7D8Z - chains B and A; structure by electron microscopy, 3.40 A resolution.

Chain B (and A):
Protein: potassium-chloride cotransporter 2
Source organism: Homo sapiens
Notes: chain A of this document is another copy of the same molecule, construct and numbering; everything in this record applies to it too
UniProtKB: Q9H2X9 (S12A5_HUMAN); numbering as in UniProt (aligned over 1-1139)
Chain sequence (1156 residues; numbered -8 to 1147; the number before each row is that of its first residue; numbers below 1 keep their minus sign (Met-8 is residue -8)):
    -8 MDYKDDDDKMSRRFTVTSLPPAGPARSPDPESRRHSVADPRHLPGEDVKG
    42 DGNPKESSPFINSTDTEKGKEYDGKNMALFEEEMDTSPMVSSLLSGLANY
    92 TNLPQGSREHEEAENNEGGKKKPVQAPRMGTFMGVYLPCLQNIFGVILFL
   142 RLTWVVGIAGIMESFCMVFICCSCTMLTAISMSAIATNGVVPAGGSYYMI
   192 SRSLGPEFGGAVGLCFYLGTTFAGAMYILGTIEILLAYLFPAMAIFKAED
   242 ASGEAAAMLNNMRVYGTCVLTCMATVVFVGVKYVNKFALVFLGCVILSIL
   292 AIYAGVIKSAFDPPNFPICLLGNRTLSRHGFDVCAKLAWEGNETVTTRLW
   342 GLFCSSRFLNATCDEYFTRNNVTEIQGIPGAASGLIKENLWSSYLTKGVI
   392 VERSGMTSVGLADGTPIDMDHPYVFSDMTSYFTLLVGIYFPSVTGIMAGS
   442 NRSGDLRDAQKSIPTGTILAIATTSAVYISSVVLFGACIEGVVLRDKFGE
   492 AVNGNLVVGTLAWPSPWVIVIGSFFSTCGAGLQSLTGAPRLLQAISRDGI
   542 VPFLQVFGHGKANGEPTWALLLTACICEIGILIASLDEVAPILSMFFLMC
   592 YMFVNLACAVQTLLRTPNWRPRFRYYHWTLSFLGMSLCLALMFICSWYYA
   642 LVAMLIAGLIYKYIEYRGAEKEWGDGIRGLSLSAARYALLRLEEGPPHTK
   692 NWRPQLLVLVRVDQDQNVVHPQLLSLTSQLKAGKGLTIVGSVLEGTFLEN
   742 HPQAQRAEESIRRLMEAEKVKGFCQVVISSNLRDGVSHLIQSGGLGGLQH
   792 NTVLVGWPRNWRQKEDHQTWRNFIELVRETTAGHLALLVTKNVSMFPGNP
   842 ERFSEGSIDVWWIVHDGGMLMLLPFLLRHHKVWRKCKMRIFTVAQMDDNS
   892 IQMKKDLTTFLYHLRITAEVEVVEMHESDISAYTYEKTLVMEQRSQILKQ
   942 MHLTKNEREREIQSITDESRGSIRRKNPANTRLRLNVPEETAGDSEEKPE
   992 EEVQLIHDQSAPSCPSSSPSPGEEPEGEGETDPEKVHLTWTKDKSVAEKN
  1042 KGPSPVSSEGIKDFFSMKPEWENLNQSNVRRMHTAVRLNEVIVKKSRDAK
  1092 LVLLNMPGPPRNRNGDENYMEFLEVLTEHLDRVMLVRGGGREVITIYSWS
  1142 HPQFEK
Unresolved in the structure: -8 to 80, 108-117, 917-1066, 1136-1147
Cystine bridges: Cys165-Cys629, Cys206-Cys591, Cys310-Cys325, Cys345-Cys354
Glycans and other covalent adducts: N-acetylglucosamine (NAG) linked to Asn314, Asn351, Asn362
Sequence notes: initiating methionine (-8); expression tag (-7 to 0, 1140-1147)
Swiss-Prot annotation at these positions:
  - region: Gly667 to Leu681 (Scissor helix)
  - binding site (K(+)): Lys113, Met410, Asp446
  - binding site (chloride): Ala184, Tyr414, Val415, Glu569
  - modified residue: Thr57 (Phosphothreonine), Thr929 (Phosphothreonine), Thr1030 (Phosphothreonine), Ser1045 (Phosphoserine), Ser1048 (Phosphoserine), Ser1049 (Phosphoserine)
  - glycosylation (N-linked (GlcNAc...) asparagine): Asn314, Asn333, Asn351, Asn362
  - natural variant: Leu311 (L311H: In DEE34), Leu426 (L426P: In DEE34), Gly551 (G551D: In DEE34), Gly847 (G847D: In a colorectal cancer sample), Arg975 (R975H: In EIG14), Arg1072 (R1072C: In EIG14)
  - mutagenesis: Tyr91 (Y91A: 2-fold increase in K(+) influx), Thr92 (T92E: 2-fold increase in K(+) influx), Asn93 (N93A: 2-fold increase in K(+) influx), Leu94 (L94A: 3-fold increase in K(+) influx), Gln96 (Q96A: 3-fold increase in K(+) influx), His101 (H101A: 2-fold increase in K(+) influx), Glu102 (E102A: 3-fold increase in K(+) influx; when associated with A-105), Glu105 (E105A: 3-fold increase in K(+) influx; when associated with A-102), Thr929 (T929A: Decreased phosphorylation by WNK kinases, leading to increased potassium-chloride cotransport activity; when associated with A-1030), Thr1030 (T1030A: Decreased phosphorylation by WNK kinases, leading to increased potassium-chloride cotransport activity; when associated with A-929)

How chain B and chain A interact:
Residue-residue contacts - 101 pairs, chain B then chain A:
  Glu105(B) with Arg843(A), hydrogen bond (backbone-side chain); Lys876(A), salt bridge
  Asn106(B) with Lys876(A), hydrogen bond
  Asn107(B) with Arg843(A), hydrogen bond (backbone-side chain)
  Arg606(B) with Ile668(A)
  Asn609(B) with Lys762(A)
  Phe634(B) with Leu642(A), hydrophobic
  Trp638(B) with Trp638(A)
  Leu642(B) with Phe634(A), hydrophobic
  Lys662(B) with Arg694(A), hydrogen bond (backbone-side chain)
  Glu663(B) with Arg694(A); Gln696(A); Lys725(A)
  Trp664(B) with Gln696(A); Gly726(A); Leu727(A)
  Gly665(B) with Asn692(A), hydrogen bond (backbone-side chain); Arg694(A)
  Asp666(B) with Thr690(A), hydrogen bond; Lys691(A); Asn692(A)
  Ile668(B) with Arg606(A)
  Arg669(B) with Leu683(A); Pro687(A), hydrogen bond (side chain-backbone); Pro688(A), hydrogen bond (side chain-backbone); Thr690(A), hydrogen bond
  Ser672(B) with Ala679(A); Arg682(A); Leu683(A)
  Leu673(B) with Leu683(A), hydrophobic; Leu789(A), hydrophobic
  Ala676(B) with Leu789(A), hydrophobic
  Arg677(B) with Lys725(A), hydrogen bond (side chain-backbone)
  Ala679(B) with Ser672(A)
  Leu680(B) with Phe764(A), hydrophobic
  Leu681(B) with Phe764(A), hydrophobic
  Arg682(B) with Ser672(A)
  Leu683(B) with Arg669(A); Ser672(A); Leu673(A), hydrophobic
  Glu684(B) with Arg753(A), salt bridge; Phe764(A)
  Pro687(B) with Arg669(A), hydrogen bond (backbone-side chain)
  Pro688(B) with Arg669(A), hydrogen bond (backbone-side chain)
  Thr690(B) with Asp666(A), hydrogen bond; Arg669(A), hydrogen bond
  Lys691(B) with Asp666(A)
  Asn692(B) with Gly665(A), hydrogen bond (side chain-backbone); Asp666(A)
  Arg694(B) with Lys662(A), hydrogen bond (side chain-backbone); Glu663(A); Gly665(A)
  Gln696(B) with Glu663(A); Trp664(A)
  Lys725(B) with Glu663(A); Arg677(A), hydrogen bond (backbone-side chain)
  Gly726(B) with Trp664(A)
  Leu727(B) with Trp664(A)
  Ile729(B) with Leu786(A), hydrophobic
  Phe738(B) with Gln782(A); Glu820(A)
  Leu739(B) with Arg774(A); Glu816(A); Arg819(A)
  Arg753(B) with Glu684(A), salt bridge
  Lys762(B) with Asn609(A)
  Phe764(B) with Leu680(A), hydrophobic; Leu681(A), hydrophobic; Glu684(A); Leu786(A), hydrophobic
  Gln766(B) with Ser783(A); Leu786(A)
  Val768(B) with His779(A)
  Ile769(B) with His779(A); Gln782(A)
  Ser770(B) with His779(A)
  Ser771(B) with Asp775(A), hydrogen bond
  Arg774(B) with Leu739(A)
  Asp775(B) with Ser771(A), hydrogen bond; Asp775(A)
  His779(B) with Val768(A); Ile769(A); Ser770(A); His779(A), hydrogen bond
  Gln782(B) with Phe738(A); Ile769(A)
  Ser783(B) with Gln766(A)
  Gly785(B) with Leu786(A)
  Leu786(B) with Ile729(A), hydrophobic; Phe764(A), hydrophobic; Gln766(A); Gly785(A)
  Leu789(B) with Leu673(A), hydrophobic; Ala676(A), hydrophobic
  Glu816(B) with Leu739(A)
  Arg819(B) with Leu739(A)
  Glu820(B) with Phe738(A)
  Arg843(B) with Glu105(A), hydrogen bond (side chain-backbone); Asn107(A), hydrogen bond (side chain-backbone)
  Lys876(B) with Glu105(A), salt bridge; Asn106(A), hydrogen bond
Interface residues without a listed pair, chain B (71 interface residues in all): Leu604, Leu605, Pro608, Glu661, His689, Gly724, His742, Gly763, Gly788, Ala823, Gly824, Lys872
Interface residues without a listed pair, chain A (71 interface residues in all): Leu604, Leu605, Pro608, Glu661, His689, Gly724, His742, Gly763, Gly788, Ala823, Gly824, Lys872

Overview:
Chain B and chain A each contribute 71 residues to their interface, with 23 hydrogen bonds and 4 salt bridges.
Polar pairs include Glu105(B)-Lys876(A), Glu684(B)-Arg753(A) and Glu105(B)-Arg843(A). N-acetylglucosamine is
covalently linked to Asn314(B), Asn351(B) and Asn362(B).
Chain B and chain A are both potassium-chloride cotransporter 2 (Homo sapiens); the structure, human
potassium-chloride co-transporter KCC2, was determined by electron microscopy (same publication as 7D90 and
7D99).
